Entry 6MUO (electron microscopy, 3.60 A resolution); this record covers chains H and J of the 13 polymer chains in the assembly.

[Chain H]
Molecule: Histone H2B type 2-F
Source organism: Homo sapiens
UniProtKB: Q5QNW6 (H2B2F_HUMAN), isoform Q5QNW6-2; residues 33-124 here correspond to UniProt positions 34-125 (UniProt number = residue number + 1)
Amino-acid sequence (92 residues; row label = number of the first residue in the row):
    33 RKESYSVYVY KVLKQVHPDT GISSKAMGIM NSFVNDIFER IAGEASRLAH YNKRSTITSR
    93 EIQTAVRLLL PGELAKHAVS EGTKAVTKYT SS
Curated features (UniProtKB/Swiss-Prot):
  - modified residue: Lys34 (N6-(2-hydroxyisobutyryl)lysine), Glu35 (PolyADP-ribosyl glutamic acid), Ser36 (Phosphoserine), Lys43 (N6-(2-hydroxyisobutyryl)lysine), Lys46 (N6-(2-hydroxyisobutyryl)lysine), Lys57 (N6,N6-dimethyllysine), Arg79 (Dimethylated arginine), Lys85 (N6,N6,N6-trimethyllysine), Arg86 (Omega-N-methylarginine), Arg92 (Omega-N-methylarginine), Lys108 (N6-(2-hydroxyisobutyryl)lysine), Thr115 (Phosphothreonine), Lys116 (N6-(2-hydroxyisobutyryl)lysine), Lys120 (N6-(2-hydroxyisobutyryl)lysine)
  - glycosylation: Ser112 (O-linked (GlcNAc) serine)
  - cross-link (Glycyl lysine isopeptide (Lys-Gly)): Lys34 (interchain with G-Cter in ubiquitin), Lys120 (interchain with G-Cter in ubiquitin)

[Chain J]
Molecule: DNA/RNA
Sequence (147 nucleotides; each row starts with the number of its first residue; numbers below 1 keep their minus sign (DA-73 is residue -73)):
   -73 ATCGAGGAAG TTCATATAAA AGGCAAACGG AAGCATTCTC AGAATATTCT TTGTGATGAT
   -13 GGAGTTTCAC TCACAGAGCT GAACATGCCT TTTGATGGAG CAGTTTCCAA ATACACTTTT
    47 GGTAGAATCT GCAGGTGGAT ATTTGAT

[Interface between chain H and chain J]
Residue-residue contacts (11):
  Arg33(H) with DT30(J), salt bridge to the phosphate
  Tyr42(H) with DA-54(J), phosphate contact
  Ile54(H) with DA-54(J), phosphate contact
  Ser55(H) with DA-55(J), phosphate contact
  Ser56(H) with DA-55(J), hydrogen bond to the phosphate
  Arg86(H) with DC-34(J), phosphate contact; DA-33(J), salt bridge to the phosphate
  Ser87(H) with DT-35(J), hydrogen bond to the phosphate; DC-34(J), hydrogen bond to the phosphate
  Thr88(H) with DT-35(J), phosphate contact; DC-34(J), hydrogen bond to the phosphate
Interface residues without a listed pair, chain H (10 interface residues in all): Gly53, Lys57
Interface residues without a listed pair, chain J (7 interface residues in all): DA-53

[In short]
10 residues of chain H face 7 of chain J across their interface, with 4 hydrogen bonds and 2 salt bridges.
Polar contacts include Ser56(H)-DA-55(J), Ser87(H)-DT-35(J) and Ser87(H)-DC-34(J).
Here chain H is Histone H2B type 2-F (Homo sapiens) and chain J is DNA/RNA. Entry 6MUO (CENP-A nucleosome
bound by two copies of CENP-C(CD) and one copy CENP-N(NT)) was determined by electron microscopy (same
publication as 6MUP).
